3K6Z - chains A and B; structure by X-ray diffraction, 1.75 A resolution.

# Chain A (and B)
Name: Possible membrane-associated serine protease
Organism: Mycobacterium tuberculosis
Notes: EC 3.4.21.-; chain B of this document is another copy of the same molecule, construct and numbering; everything in this record applies to it too
UniProt: O69639 (O69639_MYCTU); numbering as in UniProt (aligned over 179-397)
Chain sequence (219 residues; each row starts with the number of its first residue):
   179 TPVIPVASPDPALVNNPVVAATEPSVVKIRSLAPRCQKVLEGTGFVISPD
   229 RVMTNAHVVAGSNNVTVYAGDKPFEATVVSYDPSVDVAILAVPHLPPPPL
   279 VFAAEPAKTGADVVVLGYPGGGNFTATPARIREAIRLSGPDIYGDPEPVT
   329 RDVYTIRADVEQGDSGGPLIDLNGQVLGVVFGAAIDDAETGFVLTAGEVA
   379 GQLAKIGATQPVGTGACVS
Disordered / not traced: 179-181, 211-217, 387-397 (chain B: 179-181, 211-216, 364-365, 387-397)
What the authors report for this chain:
  - conformationally variable residues (loop rearrangement, order/disorder transition): L210 to V217, S258 to V265, S316 to T328, D342 to P346, T387 to S397
  - mutagenesis - S343A: abolished catalytic activity
  - mutagenesis - S343A: abolished binding to fluorophosphonate (FP)-TAMRA
  - mutagenesis - C214A, C395A: decreased catalytic activity

# How chain A and chain B interact
Contacting residue pairs (40):
  N233(A) - Y321(B)  hydrogen bond (side chain-backbone)
  H235(A) - Y321(B)
  H235(A) - G322(B)
  H235(A) - D323(B)
  H235(A) - P324(B)
  P318(A) - A361(B)
  P318(A) - F370(B)  hydrophobic
  D319(A) - G360(B)
  D319(A) - A361(B)  hydrogen bond (backbone-backbone)
  I320(A) - E325(B)
  I320(A) - R329(B)
  I320(A) - F359(B)  hydrophobic
  Y321(A) - H235(B)
  Y321(A) - V338(B)
  Y321(A) - E339(B)
  Y321(A) - Q340(B)
  Y321(A) - S343(B)
  Y321(A) - F359(B)  hydrogen bond (backbone-backbone)
  Y321(A) - G360(B)
  Y321(A) - A361(B)
  G322(A) - H235(B)
  G322(A) - Q340(B)
  D323(A) - H235(B)
  D323(A) - E325(B)
  E325(A) - D323(B)
  E325(A) - E325(B)
  V338(A) - Y321(B)
  E339(A) - Y321(B)  hydrogen bond (backbone-side chain)
  Q340(A) - Y321(B)
  S343(A) - Y321(B)
  F359(A) - I320(B)  hydrophobic
  F359(A) - Y321(B)  hydrogen bond (backbone-backbone)
  G360(A) - D319(B)
  G360(A) - Y321(B)
  A361(A) - P318(B)
  A361(A) - D319(B)  hydrogen bond (backbone-backbone)
  A361(A) - Y321(B)
  I363(A) - D319(B)
  I363(A) - V327(B)  hydrophobic
  F370(A) - P318(B)  hydrophobic
Other interface residues (no listed pair), chain A (21 interface residues in all): L315, G317, V358
Other interface residues (no listed pair), chain B (24 interface residues in all): N233, L315, G317, V358, I363

# Overview
21 residues of chain A face 24 of chain B across their interface, with 6 hydrogen bonds. Polar contacts
include N233(A)-Y321(B), E339(A)-Y321(B) and D319(A)-A361(B). From the paper: C214A and C395A of chain A
reduce catalytic activity; conformational variability at L210(A), S258(A) and S316(A) among others.
Chain A and chain B are both Possible membrane-associated serine protease (Mycobacterium tuberculosis); the
structure, Crystal structure of Rv3671c protease, inactive form, was determined by X-ray diffraction,
deposited together with 3LT3 and 3K6Y.
